7OI0 - chains Q and A of the 11 polymer chains in the assembly; structure by electron microscopy, 2.76 A resolution.

Chain Q:
Protein: 30S ribosomal protein S17
Organism: Escherichia coli BW25113
Reference sequence: A0A4S5APA8 (A0A4S5APA8_ECOLI); residues 1-83 here correspond to UniProt positions 2-84 (UniProt number = residue number + 1)
Sequence (83 residues; each row starts with the number of its first residue):
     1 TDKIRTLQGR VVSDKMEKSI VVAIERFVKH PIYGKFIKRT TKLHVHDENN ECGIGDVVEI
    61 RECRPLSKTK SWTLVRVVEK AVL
Disordered / not traced: 1-2, 83

Chain A:
Molecule: 16S rRNA
Organism: Escherichia coli BW25113
Sequence (1542 nucleotides; numbered 1 to 1542; the number before each row is that of its first residue):
     1 AAAUUGAAGA GUUUGAUCAU GGCUCAGAUU GAACGCUGGC GGCAGGCCUA ACACAUGCAA
    61 GUCGAACGGU AACAGGAAGA AGCUUGCUUC UUUGCUGACG AGUGGCGGAC GGGUGAGUAA
   121 UGUCUGGGAA ACUGCCUGAU GGAGGGGGAU AACUACUGGA AACGGUAGCU AAUACCGCAU
   181 AACGUCGCAA GACCAAAGAG GGGGACCUUC GGGCCUCUUG CCAUCGGAUG UGCCCAGAUG
   241 GGAUUAGCUA GUAGGUGGGG UAACGGCUCA CCUAGGCGAC GAUCCCUAGC UGGUCUGAGA
   301 GGAUGACCAG CCACACUGGA ACUGAGACAC GGUCCAGACU CCUACGGGAG GCAGCAGUGG
   361 GGAAUAUUGC ACAAUGGGCG CAAGCCUGAU GCAGCCAUGC CGCGUGUAUG AAGAAGGCCU
   421 UCGGGUUGUA AAGUACUUUC AGCGGGGAGG AAGGGAGUAA AGUUAAUACC UUUGCUCAUU
   481 GACGUUACCC GCAGAAGAAG CACCGGCUAA CUCCGUGCCA GCAGCCGCGG UAAUACGGAG
   541 GGUGCAAGCG UUAAUCGGAA UUACUGGGCG UAAAGCGCAC GCAGGCGGUU UGUUAAGUCA
   601 GAUGUGAAAU CCCCGGGCUC AACCUGGGAA CUGCAUCUGA UACUGGCAAG CUUGAGUCUC
   661 GUAGAGGGGG GUAGAAUUCC AGGUGUAGCG GUGAAAUGCG UAGAGAUCUG GAGGAAUACC
   721 GGUGGCGAAG GCGGCCCCCU GGACGAAGAC UGACGCUCAG GUGCGAAAGC GUGGGGAGCA
   781 AACAGGAUUA GAUACCCUGG UAGUCCACGC CGUAAACGAU GUCGACUUGG AGGUUGUGCC
   841 CUUGAGGCGU GGCUUCCGGA GCUAACGCGU UAAGUCGACC GCCUGGGGAG UACGGCCGCA
   901 AGGUUAAAAC UCAAAUGAAU UGACGGGGGC CCGCACAAGC GGUGGAGCAU GUGGUUUAAU
   961 UCGAUGCAAC GCGAAGAACC UUACCUGGUC UUGACAUCCA CGGAAGUUUU CAGAGAUGAG
  1021 AAUGUGCCUU CGGGAACCGU GAGACAGGUG CUGCAUGGCU GUCGUCAGCU CGUGUUGUGA
  1081 AAUGUUGGGU UAAGUCCCGC AACGAGCGCA ACCCUUAUCC UUUGUUGCCA GCGGUCCGGC
  1141 CGGGAACUCA AAGGAGACUG CCAGUGAUAA ACUGGAGGAA GGUGGGGAUG ACGUCAAGUC
  1201 AUCAUGGCCC UUACGACCAG GGCUACACAC GUGCUACAAU GGCGCAUACA AAGAGAAGCG
  1261 ACCUCGCGAG AGCAAGCGGA CCUCAUAAAG UGCGUCGUAG UCCGGAUUGG AGUCUGCAAC
  1321 UCGACUCCAU GAAGUCGGAA UCGCUAGUAA UCGUGGAUCA GAAUGCCACG GUGAAUACGU
  1381 UCCCGGGCCU UGUACACACC GCCCGUCACA CCAUGGGAGU GGGUUGCAAA AGAAGUAGGU
  1441 AGCUUAACCU UCGGGAGGGC GCUUACCACU UUGUGAUUCA UGACUGGGGU GAAGUCGUAA
  1501 CAAGGUAACC GUAGGGGAAC CUGCGGUUGG AUCACCUCCU UA
Disordered / not traced: 1-6, 930-1387, 1398-1500, 1531-1542

Chain Q / chain A interface:
Pairs across the interface - 66 pairs, chain Q then chain A:
  Lys3(Q) - C637(A)  salt bridge to the phosphate
  Ile4(Q) - C637(A)  phosphate contact
  Arg5(Q) - G127(A)  hydrogen bond to the sugar
  Arg5(Q) - A635(A)  hydrogen bond to the sugar
  Arg5(Q) - U636(A)  salt bridge to the phosphate
  Ser13(Q) - G276(A)  hydrogen bond to the phosphate
  Lys15(Q) - G275(A)  phosphate contact
  Lys15(Q) - G276(A)  salt bridge to the phosphate
  Met16(Q) - A253(A)  hydrogen bond to the sugar
  Met16(Q) - G254(A)  sugar contact
  Met16(Q) - G275(A)  sugar contact
  Met16(Q) - G276(A)  sugar contact
  Glu17(Q) - G254(A)  hydrogen bond to the sugar
  Glu17(Q) - G255(A)  hydrogen bond to the sugar
  Glu17(Q) - U273(A)  hydrogen bond to the sugar
  Lys18(Q) - G255(A)  phosphate contact
  Ser19(Q) - G254(A)  hydrogen bond to the sugar
  Val21(Q) - G276(A)  phosphate contact
  Val21(Q) - C277(A)  phosphate contact
  Glu25(Q) - C280(A)  base contact
  Arg26(Q) - G237(A)  hydrogen bond to the phosphate
  Arg26(Q) - A238(A)  salt bridge to the phosphate
  Phe27(Q) - G597(A)  sugar contact
  Ile32(Q) - G301(A)  phosphate contact
  Ile32(Q) - C564(A)  sugar contact
  Tyr33(Q) - C564(A)  sugar contact
  Lys35(Q) - G585(A)  hydrogen bond to the phosphate
  Phe36(Q) - G597(A)  sugar contact
  Lys38(Q) - C280(A)  base contact
  Lys38(Q) - G585(A)  salt bridge to the phosphate
  Arg39(Q) - C280(A)  hydrogen bond to the sugar
  Thr40(Q) - C280(A)  hydrogen bond to the base
  Thr41(Q) - A236(A)  phosphate contact
  Thr41(Q) - G237(A)  hydrogen bond to the phosphate
  Lys42(Q) - C277(A)  salt bridge to the phosphate
  Lys42(Q) - G278(A)  salt bridge to the phosphate
  His44(Q) - G276(A)  hydrogen bond to the phosphate
  His44(Q) - C277(A)  salt bridge to the phosphate
  Glu48(Q) - U256(A)  phosphate contact
  Glu62(Q) - G127(A)  base contact
  Glu62(Q) - C235(A)  sugar contact
  Arg64(Q) - A129(A)  phosphate contact
  Arg64(Q) - A130(A)  base contact
  Arg64(Q) - C264(A)  hydrogen bond to the phosphate
  Arg64(Q) - G265(A)  salt bridge to the phosphate
  Pro65(Q) - A130(A)  base contact
  Pro65(Q) - C234(A)  sugar contact
  Pro65(Q) - C264(A)  hydrogen bond to the sugar
  Pro65(Q) - G265(A)  sugar contact
  Leu66(Q) - G265(A)  sugar contact
  Leu66(Q) - G266(A)  phosphate contact
  Ser67(Q) - G254(A)  hydrogen bond to the phosphate
  Ser67(Q) - G255(A)  phosphate contact
  Ser67(Q) - G265(A)  hydrogen bond to the sugar
  Lys68(Q) - A253(A)  salt bridge to the phosphate
  Lys68(Q) - G254(A)  phosphate contact
  Lys68(Q) - G265(A)  hydrogen bond to the sugar
  Lys68(Q) - G266(A)  phosphate contact
  Lys68(Q) - C267(A)  phosphate contact
  Thr69(Q) - A253(A)  hydrogen bond to the phosphate
  Thr69(Q) - G254(A)  hydrogen bond to the phosphate
  Lys70(Q) - G254(A)  hydrogen bond to the phosphate
  Lys70(Q) - G255(A)  salt bridge to the phosphate
  Ser71(Q) - C234(A)  sugar contact
  Ser71(Q) - C235(A)  sugar contact
  Trp72(Q) - C235(A)  sugar contact
Interface residues without a listed pair, chain Q (36 interface residues in all): Leu43, His46
Interface residues without a listed pair, chain A (32 interface residues in all): G128, C586, U598

In short:
36 residues of chain Q face 32 of chain A across their interface, with 22 hydrogen bonds and 11 salt bridges.
Among the polar pairs are Thr40(Q)-C280(A), Arg5(Q)-G127(A) and Arg5(Q)-A635(A).
Here chain Q is 30S ribosomal protein S17 and chain A is 16S rRNA, both from Escherichia coli BW25113. Entry
7OI0 (E.coli delta rbfA pre-30S ribosomal subunit class D) was determined by electron microscopy together with
7OE0 and 7OE1 from the same study.
